6CWT - chains E and F of the 6 polymer chains in the assembly; structure by X-ray diffraction, 3.15 A resolution.

== Chain E (and F) ==
Molecule: Capsid protein
From: Hepatitis B virus subtype adyw
Notes: chain F of this document is another copy of the same molecule, construct and numbering; everything in this record applies to it too
UniProt: P03147 (CAPSD_HBVD1); residues 1-149 here = UniProt positions 1-149
Amino-acid sequence (149 residues; row label = number of the first residue in the row):
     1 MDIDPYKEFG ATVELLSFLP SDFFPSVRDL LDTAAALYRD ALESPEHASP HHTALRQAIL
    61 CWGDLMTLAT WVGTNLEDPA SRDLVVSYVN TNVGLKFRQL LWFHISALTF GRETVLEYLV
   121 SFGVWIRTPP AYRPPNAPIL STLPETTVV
Not modelled in the structure: 1-2, 74-86, 140-149 (chain F: 1-2, 74-89, 140-149)
Differences from the reference sequence: engineered mutation Ala48 (Cys in P03147), Ala107 (Cys in P03147)
Curated features (UniProtKB/Swiss-Prot):
  - mutagenesis: Phe97 (F97L: Enhances capsid assembly)

== Chain E / chain F interface ==
Pairs across the interface - 40 pairs, chain E then chain F:
  Ile3(E) with Glu43(F)
  Lys7(E) with Leu42(F), hydrogen bond (side chain-backbone); Glu43(F); Ser44(F), hydrogen bond (side chain-backbone); Pro45(F); Arg56(F)
  Glu8(E) with Pro45(F); Glu46(F); His47(F), hydrogen bond (backbone-side chain); Thr53(F), hydrogen bond; Arg56(F), salt bridge
  Leu42(E) with Lys7(F), hydrogen bond (backbone-side chain)
  Glu43(E) with Ile3(F); Lys7(F), hydrogen bond (backbone-side chain)
  Ser44(E) with Lys7(F), hydrogen bond (backbone-side chain)
  Pro45(E) with Lys7(F); Glu8(F)
  Glu46(E) with Glu8(F)
  His47(E) with Glu8(F); Pro50(F)
  Thr53(E) with Glu8(F), hydrogen bond; Thr53(F)
  Ala54(E) with Gln57(F)
  Arg56(E) with Lys7(F); Glu8(F), salt bridge
  Gln57(E) with Ala54(F); Gln57(F); His104(F)
  Leu60(E) with Lys96(F)
  Cys61(E) with Cys61(F), disulfide
  Asp64(E) with Leu65(F); Lys96(F), salt bridge; Phe97(F)
  Leu65(E) with Asp64(F); Leu65(F), hydrophobic
  Leu68(E) with Thr91(F)
  Trp71(E) with Thr91(F)
  Thr91(E) with Trp71(F)
  Lys96(E) with Asp64(F), salt bridge
  Phe97(E) with Asp64(F)
Other interface residues (no listed pair), chain E (28 interface residues in all): Pro5, Phe9, Pro50, Leu100, His104, Arg112
Other interface residues (no listed pair), chain F (28 interface residues in all): Asp4, Phe9, Leu60, Leu68, Leu100, Arg112
Disulfides between the chains: Cys61(E)-Cys61(F)

== Summary ==
The chain E/chain F interface involves 28 residues from each chain, with 1 disulfide bond, 8 hydrogen bonds
and 4 salt bridges. Polar contacts include Glu8(E)-Arg56(F), Asp64(E)-Lys96(F) and Lys7(E)-Leu42(F). From
UniProt: one mutagenesis site on chain E.
Both chains are Capsid protein (Hepatitis B virus subtype adyw). Entry 6CWT (Hepatitis B core-antigen in
complex with Fab e21) was determined by X-ray diffraction together with 6CVK and 6CWD from the same study.
